PDB entry 8JIF | electron microscopy, 2.28 A resolution | chains R and A of the 4 polymer chains in the assembly

# Chain R
Name: Carbonic anhydrase 4
Organism: Mus musculus
Notes: EC 4.2.1.1
UniProt: Q64444 (CAH4_MOUSE); residue numbers follow UniProt; this construct covers 22-277
Sequence (256 residues; numbered 22 to 277; the number before each row is that of its first residue):
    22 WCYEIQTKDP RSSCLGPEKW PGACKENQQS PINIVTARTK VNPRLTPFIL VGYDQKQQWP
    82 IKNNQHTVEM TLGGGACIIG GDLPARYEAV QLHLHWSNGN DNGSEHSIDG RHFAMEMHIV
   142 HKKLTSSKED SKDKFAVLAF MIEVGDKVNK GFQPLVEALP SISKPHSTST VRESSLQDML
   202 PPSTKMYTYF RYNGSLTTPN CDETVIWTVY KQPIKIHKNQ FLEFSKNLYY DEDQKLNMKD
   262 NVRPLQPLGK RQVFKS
Swiss-Prot annotation at these positions:
  - active site: His87 (Proton donor/acceptor)
  - binding site (Zn(2+)): His114, His116, His139
  - binding site (substrate): Thr218, Thr219
  - lipidation: Ser277 (GPI-anchor amidated serine)
  - glycosylation (N-linked (GlcNAc...) asparagine): Asn123, Asn214
Disulfides: Cys23-Cys35, Cys45-Cys222
Reported in the primary citation:
  - conformationally variable residues (loop rearrangement, order/disorder transition): Gly94 to Cys98, Leu145 to Asp154
  - mutagenesis - F156A: abolished expression
  - mutagenesis - I100A: decreased binding to AAV9P31

# Chain A
Name: Capsid protein VP1
Organism: Adeno-associated virus 9
UniProt: Q6JC40 (Q6JC40_9VIRU); residues 219-736 here = UniProt positions 219-736
Sequence (525 residues; numbered 219 to 736 plus 7 insertion-coded residues; the number before each row is that of its first residue; a row labelled like 588A-588G holds insertion residues (588A, then the next letters in order)):
   219 DGVGSSSGNW HCDSQWLGDR VITTSTRTWA LPTYNNHLYK QISNSTSGGS SNDNAYFGYS
   279 TPWGYFDFNR FHCHFSPRDW QRLINNNWGF RPKRLNFKLF NIQVKEVTDN NGVKTIANNL
   339 TSTVQVFTDS DYQLPYVLGS AHEGCLPPFP ADVFMIPQYG YLTLNDGSQA VGRSSFYCLE
   399 YFPSQMLRTG NNFQFSYEFE NVPFHSSYAH SQSLDRLMNP LIDQYLYYLS KTINGSGQNQ
   459 QTLKFSVAGP SNMAVQGRNY IPGPSYRQQR VSTTVTQNNN SEFAWPGASS WALNGRNSLM
   519 NPGPAMASHK EGEDRFFPLS GSLIFGKQGT GRDNVDADKV MITNEEEIKT TNPVATESYG
   579 QVATNHQSAQ
588A-588G WPTSYDA
   589 AQAQTGWVQN QGILPGMVWQ DRDVYLQGPI WAKIPHTDGN FHPSPLMGGF GMKHPPPQIL
   649 IKNTPVPADP PTAFNKDKLN SFITQYSTGQ VSVEIEWELQ KENSKRWNPE IQYTSNYYKS
   709 NNVEFAVNTE GVYSEPRPIG TRYLTRNL
Construct notes: insertion (588A-588G)

# Chain R / chain A interface
Residue-residue contacts (27; chain R residue first):
  Gln79(R) - Gln592(A)  hydrogen bond (backbone-side chain)
  Trp80(R) - Gln592(A)
  Pro81(R) - Gln590(A)
  Pro81(R) - Gln592(A)
  Ile82(R) - Gln590(A)
  Lys83(R) - Gln590(A)
  Asn85(R) - Gln588(A)  hydrogen bond
  Gln86(R) - Gln456(A)  hydrogen bond
  Glu90(R) - Gln588(A)
  Glu90(R) - Ala588G(A)
  Thr92(R) - Ala589(A)
  Thr92(R) - Gln590(A)  hydrogen bond (side chain-backbone)
  Gly94(R) - Gln592(A)
  Gly95(R) - Thr582(A)
  Gln112(R) - Ala588G(A)  hydrogen bond (side chain-backbone)
  His114(R) - Tyr588E(A)
  Val141(R) - Tyr588E(A)  hydrophobic
  Lys143(R) - Asp588F(A)  salt bridge
  Phe156(R) - Thr588C(A)
  Phe156(R) - Tyr588E(A)  hydrophobic
  Phe156(R) - Asp588F(A)
  Val158(R) - Tyr588E(A)
  His187(R) - Gly455(A)
  His187(R) - Gln456(A)  hydrogen bond
  Thr189(R) - Gln590(A)
  Leu217(R) - Tyr588E(A)  hydrophobic
  Thr219(R) - Ser588D(A)
Interface residues without a listed pair, chain R (27 interface residues in all): Val111, Lys155, Pro220, Asp223, Val226, Trp228
Interface residues without a listed pair, chain A (14 interface residues in all): Asn583, Ala591
Interface features reported in the paper:
  - residue pairs: Lys83(R)-Gln590(A), Thr92(R)-Gln590(A), His187(R)-Gly455(A), His187(R)-Gln456(A), Thr189(R)-Gln590(A), Tyr588E(A)-Gln112(R), Tyr588E(A)-His114(R), Tyr588E(A)-Val141(R), Tyr588E(A)-Leu217(R), Asp588F(A)-Lys143(R) (salt bridge), Ser588D(A)-Thr219(R)
  - interface residues, chain R: Gln79(R), Pro81(R), Asn85(R), Gln86(R), Gly94(R), Gln112(R), His114(R), Val141(R), Lys143(R), Phe156(R), Leu217(R), Thr219(R)
  - hot spots on chain R (mutagenesis) - Q112A, L217A: abolished binding to AAV9P31
  - hot spots on chain R (mutagenesis) - I70A (Kd 743nM), Q79A (Kd 292 nM), T219A: decreased binding to AAV9P31
  - hot spots on chain R (mutagenesis) - H187E (Kd 206 pM): increased binding to AAV9P31
  - interface residues, chain A: Gln456(A)

# Overview
Chain R and chain A form an interface of 27 and 14 residues respectively; the contacts include 6 hydrogen
bonds and 1 salt bridge. Polar pairs include Lys143(R)-Asp588F(A), Gln79(R)-Gln592(A) and Asn85(R)-Gln588(A).
The authors report contacts between Lys83(R) and Gln590(A), Thr92(R) and Gln590(A) and His187(R) and Gly455(A)
among others; a salt bridge between Asp588F(A) and Lys143(R). The paper reports that I100A, I70A and Q79A of
chain R, among others, reduce binding to AAV9P31; interface residues Gln79(R), Pro81(R) and Gln456(A) among
others; 8 substitutions were tested in all.
Here chain R is Carbonic anhydrase 4 (Mus musculus) and chain A is Capsid protein VP1 (Adeno-associated virus
9). Entry 8JIF (Cryo-EM Structure of 3-axis block of AAV9P31-Car4 complex) was determined by electron
microscopy together with 8XEG from the same study.
